PDB entry 1C9J | X-ray diffraction, 1.80 A resolution | chain A

== Chain A ==
Molecule: Serine protease
Source organism: Bacillus lentus
Notes: EC 3.4.21.62; engineered mutation(s): K27R, N87S, V104Y, N123S, T274A
UniProtKB: P29600 (SUBS_BACLE); the author numbering skips numbers that UniProt does not, so the offset changes along the chain: 1-36 = UniProt 1-36; 38-58 = UniProt 37-57; 60-160 = UniProt 58-158; 165-275 = UniProt 159-269
Sequence (269 residues; row label = number of the first residue in the row; note: 6 numbers in that range are skipped by the numbering (no residue carries them; nothing is unmodelled there)):
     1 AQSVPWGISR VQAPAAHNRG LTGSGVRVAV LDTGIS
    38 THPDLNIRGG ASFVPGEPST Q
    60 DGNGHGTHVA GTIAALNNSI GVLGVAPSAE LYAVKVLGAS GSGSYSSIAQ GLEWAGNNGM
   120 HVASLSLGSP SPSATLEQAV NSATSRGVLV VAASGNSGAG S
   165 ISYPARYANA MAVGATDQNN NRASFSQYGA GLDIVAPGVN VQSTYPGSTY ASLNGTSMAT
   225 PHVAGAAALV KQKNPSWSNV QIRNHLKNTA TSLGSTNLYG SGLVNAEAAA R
Metal / ion sites: Ca2+ site 1: Gln-2, Asp-41, Leu-75, Asn-77, Ile-79, Val-81; Ca2+ site 2: Ala-169, Tyr-171, Ala-174, Gly-195, Asp-197
Curated features (UniProtKB/Swiss-Prot):
  - active site (Charge relay system): Asp-32, His-64, Ser-221
  - binding site (Ca(2+)): Gln-2, Asp-41, Leu-75, Asn-77, Ile-79, Val-81, Ala-169, Tyr-171, Ala-174

== In short ==
Gln-2, Asp-41, Leu-75, Asn-77, Ile-79 and Val-81 form the Ca2+ site 1. Ala-169, Tyr-171, Ala-174, Gly-195 and
Asp-197 form the Ca2+ site 2. Curated annotation (UniProt) lists 3 active-site residues and 9 Ca2+-binding
residues.
Chain A is Serine protease (Bacillus lentus); the structure, Bacillus lentus subtilisin
K27R/N87S/V104Y/N123S/T274A variant, was determined by X-ray diffraction, deposited together with 1IAV, 1C9M,
1C9N and 1JEA.
